PDB entry 3LQI | X-ray diffraction, 1.92 A resolution | chains A and R

[Chain A]
Protein: MLL1 PHD3-Bromo
From: Homo sapiens
Notes: fragment: Third PHD finger and Bromodomain of MLL1
Reference sequence: Q03164 (MLL1_HUMAN); residue numbers follow UniProt; this construct covers 1566-1665, 1703-1784
Amino-acid sequence (183 residues; numbered 1565 to 1784; 37 numbers in that range are skipped by the numbering (no residue carries them; nothing is unmodelled there); the number before each row is that of its first residue):
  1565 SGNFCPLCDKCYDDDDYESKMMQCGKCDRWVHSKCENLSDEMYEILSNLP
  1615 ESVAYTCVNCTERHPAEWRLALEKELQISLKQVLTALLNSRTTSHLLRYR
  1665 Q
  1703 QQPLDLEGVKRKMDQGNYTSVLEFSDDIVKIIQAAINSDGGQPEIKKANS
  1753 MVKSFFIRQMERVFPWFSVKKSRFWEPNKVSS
Unresolved in the structure: 1703, 1779-1784
Sequence notes: expression tag (1565)
Swiss-Prot annotation at these positions:
  - zinc finger: G1566 to R1627 (PHD-type 3)
  - region: K1584 to E1600 (Interaction with histone H3K4me3)
Bound ions: Zn2+ site 1: C1569, C1572, H1596, C1599; Zn2+ site 2: C1588, C1591, C1621, C1624
From the paper describing this entry:
  - mutagenesis - P1629A: increased binding to CyP33 RRM domain
  - mutagenesis - M1606D: abolished binding to CyP33 RRM
  - mutagenesis - W1594E: decreased localization to H3K4me3 mark

[Chain R]
Protein: Histone H3
Notes: fragment: Histone H3 N-terminal tail
Reference sequence: P68431 (H31_HUMAN); residues 1-9 here correspond to UniProt positions 2-10 (UniProt number = residue number + 1)
Amino-acid sequence (9 residues; row label = number of the first residue in the row):
     1 ARTKQTARK
Unresolved in the structure: 7-9
Modified / non-standard residues: K4 (n-dimethyl-lysine; MLY)
Swiss-Prot annotation at these positions:
  - modified residue: R2 (Asymmetric dimethylarginine), T3 (Phosphothreonine), K4 (Allysine), Q5 (5-glutamyl dopamine), T6 (Phosphothreonine), R8 (Citrulline), K9 (N6,N6,N6-trimethyllysine)

[Chain A / chain R interface]
Residue-residue contacts (22; chain A residue first):
  Y1576(A) - K4(R)
  D1577(A) - K4(R)
  D1578(A) - K4(R)
  D1580(A) - K4(R)
  Y1581(A) - K4(R)
  S1583(A) - K4(R)
  M1585(A) - T3(R)
  M1585(A) - K4(R)  hydrogen bond (backbone-backbone)
  M1586(A) - R2(R)
  Q1587(A) - R2(R)  hydrogen bond
  W1594(A) - R2(R)
  W1594(A) - T3(R)
  W1594(A) - K4(R)
  Y1607(A) - T3(R)
  Y1607(A) - K4(R)  hydrogen bond (side chain-backbone)
  Y1607(A) - Q5(R)
  E1608(A) - Q5(R)
  L1610(A) - A1(R)  hydrophobic
  S1611(A) - T3(R)  hydrogen bond
  S1611(A) - Q5(R)
  P1614(A) - A1(R)  hydrogen bond (backbone-backbone)
  V1617(A) - A1(R)  hydrogen bond (backbone-backbone)
Other interface residues (no listed pair), chain A (20 interface residues in all): L1613, E1615, A1618, Y1619
Other interface residues (no listed pair), chain R (6 interface residues in all): T6
Interface features reported in the paper:
  - specific contacts: D1580(A)-K4(R) (backbone contact), Q1587(A)-R2(R)

[In short]
The interface between chain A and chain R involves 20 residues on one side and 6 on the other; the contacts
include 6 hydrogen bonds. Among the polar pairs are Q1587(A)-R2(R), Y1607(A)-K4(R) and S1611(A)-T3(R). The
authors report a backbone contact between D1580(A) and K4(R); a contact between Q1587(A) and R2(R). From the
paper: P1629A of chain A increases binding to CyP33 RRM domain; M1606D of chain A abolishes binding to CyP33
RRM.
Chain A is MLL1 PHD3-Bromo (Homo sapiens) and chain R is Histone H3; the structure, Crystal structure of MLL1
PHD3-Bromo complexed with H3(1-9)K4me2 peptide, was determined by X-ray diffraction, deposited together with
3LPY, 3LQH and 3LQJ.
